8DWC - chains C and D of the 6 polymer chains in the assembly; structure by electron microscopy, 2.87 A resolution.

Chain C:
Protein: Guanine nucleotide-binding protein G(I)/G(S)/G(T) subunit beta-1
Organism: Homo sapiens
UniProtKB: P62873 (GBB1_HUMAN); numbering as in UniProt (aligned over 2-340)
Sequence (345 residues; row label = number of the first residue in the row; numbers below 1 keep their minus sign (Gly-4 is residue -4)):
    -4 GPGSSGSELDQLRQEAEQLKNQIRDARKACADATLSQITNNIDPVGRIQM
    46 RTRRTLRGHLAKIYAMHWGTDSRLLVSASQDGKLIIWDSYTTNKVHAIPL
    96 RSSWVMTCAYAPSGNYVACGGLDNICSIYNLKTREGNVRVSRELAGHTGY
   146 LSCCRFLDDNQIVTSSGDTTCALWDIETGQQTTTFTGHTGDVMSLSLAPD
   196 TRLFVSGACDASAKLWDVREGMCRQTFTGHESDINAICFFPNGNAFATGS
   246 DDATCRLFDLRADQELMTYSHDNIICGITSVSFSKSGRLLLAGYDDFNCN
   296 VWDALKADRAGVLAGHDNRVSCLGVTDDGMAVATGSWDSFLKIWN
Unresolved in the structure: -4 to 2
Construct notes: expression tag (-4 to 1)
Curated features (UniProtKB/Swiss-Prot):
  - modified residue: Ser2 (N-acetylserine), His266 (Phosphohistidine)
  - natural variant: Leu30 (L30F: In MRD42; uncertain significance), Arg52 (R52G: In MRD42), Gly64 (G64V: In MRD42), Asp76 (D76E: In MRD42; D76G: In MRD42), Gly77 (G77S: In MRD42), Lys78 (K78R: In MRD42), Ile80 (I80N: In MRD42; I80T: In MRD42), His91 (H91R: In MRD42; uncertain significance), Ala92 (A92T: In MRD42), Pro94 (P94S: In MRD42), Leu95 (L95P: In MRD42), Arg96 (R96L: In MRD42), 5 further natural variant entries in UniProt

Chain D:
Protein: Guanine nucleotide-binding protein G(I)/G(S)/G(O) subunit gamma-2
Organism: Homo sapiens
UniProtKB: P59768 (GBG2_HUMAN); residue numbers follow UniProt; this construct covers 1-71
Sequence (71 residues; row label = number of the first residue in the row):
     1 MASNNTASIAQARKLVEQLKMEANIDRIKVSKAAADLMAYCEAHAKEDPL
    51 LTPVPASENPFREKKFFCAIL
Unresolved in the structure: 1-10, 62-71
Curated features (UniProtKB/Swiss-Prot):
  - modified residue: Ala2 (N-acetylalanine), Cys68 (Cysteine methyl ester)
  - lipidation: Cys68 (S-geranylgeranyl cysteine)

How chain C and chain D interact:
Contacting residue pairs - 75 pairs, chain C then chain D:
  Leu7(C) - Ala12(D)  hydrophobic
  Leu7(C) - Val16(D)
  Leu14(C) - Val16(D)
  Leu14(C) - Leu19(D)  hydrophobic
  Leu14(C) - Ala23(D)  hydrophobic
  Gln17(C) - Ala23(D)
  Ile18(C) - Leu19(D)  hydrophobic
  Ile18(C) - Ala23(D)  hydrophobic
  Ile18(C) - Arg27(D)
  Ala21(C) - Arg27(D)  hydrogen bond (backbone-side chain)
  Arg22(C) - Arg27(D)
  Cys25(C) - Arg27(D)
  Cys25(C) - Ile28(D)
  Cys25(C) - Lys29(D)
  Cys25(C) - Val30(D)  hydrogen bond (backbone-backbone)
  Ala26(C) - Val30(D)  hydrophobic
  Asp27(C) - Lys29(D)
  Asp27(C) - Val30(D)
  Asp27(C) - Ser31(D)  hydrogen bond
  Ala28(C) - Val30(D)
  Leu30(C) - Ala34(D)  hydrophobic
  Ile33(C) - Ser31(D)
  Ile33(C) - Ala34(D)  hydrophobic
  Thr34(C) - Met38(D)
  Ile37(C) - Met38(D)  hydrophobic
  Val40(C) - Leu51(D)  hydrophobic
  Ile43(C) - Leu50(D)
  Ile43(C) - Leu51(D)
  Met45(C) - Leu50(D)  hydrophobic
  Arg48(C) - Phe61(D)
  Arg49(C) - Pro60(D)  hydrogen bond (side chain-backbone)
  Arg49(C) - Phe61(D)
  Tyr85(C) - Pro60(D)
  Tyr85(C) - Phe61(D)  hydrophobic
  Cys218(C) - Gln18(D)  hydrogen bond (backbone-side chain)
  Arg219(C) - Glu22(D)
  Gln220(C) - Glu22(D)
  Thr221(C) - Glu22(D)  hydrogen bond (backbone-side chain)
  Phe235(C) - Cys41(D)  hydrophobic
  Pro236(C) - Tyr40(D)
  Asn237(C) - Tyr40(D)
  Asp254(C) - Ala33(D)
  Arg256(C) - Asp26(D)
  Arg256(C) - Arg27(D)
  Arg256(C) - Ile28(D)  hydrogen bond (backbone-backbone)
  Arg256(C) - Asp36(D)  salt bridge
  Ala257(C) - Arg27(D)
  Ala257(C) - Ile28(D)
  Asp258(C) - Arg27(D)  salt bridge
  Gln259(C) - Val30(D)
  Leu261(C) - Val30(D)  hydrophobic
  Ser279(C) - Asp48(D)
  Lys280(C) - Glu47(D)  salt bridge
  Ser281(C) - Tyr40(D)
  Ser281(C) - Cys41(D)
  Ser281(C) - His44(D)
  Ser281(C) - Asp48(D)  hydrogen bond
  Gly282(C) - Cys41(D)
  Arg283(C) - Cys41(D)
  Arg283(C) - Leu51(D)
  Leu284(C) - Leu51(D)  hydrophobic
  Leu300(C) - Cys41(D)  hydrophobic
  Asp323(C) - Pro49(D)
  Gly324(C) - Pro49(D)
  Gly324(C) - Leu50(D)
  Met325(C) - Pro49(D)  hydrophobic
  Met325(C) - Leu50(D)
  Met325(C) - Glu58(D)
  Met325(C) - Asn59(D)
  Met325(C) - Pro60(D)
  Ala326(C) - Phe61(D)  hydrophobic
  Val327(C) - Leu50(D)  hydrophobic
  Ile338(C) - Phe61(D)  hydrophobic
  Asn340(C) - Asn59(D)  hydrogen bond
  Asn340(C) - Phe61(D)
Also at the interface, not in a pair above, chain C (52 interface residues in all): Glu10, Ala11, Ser84, Leu252, Val320
Also at the interface, not in a pair above, chain D (32 interface residues in all): Lys20, Ile25, Leu37, Glu42

Overview:
52 residues of chain C face 32 of chain D across their interface; the contacts include 9 hydrogen bonds and 3
salt bridges. Among the polar pairs are Arg256(C)-Asp36(D), Asp258(C)-Arg27(D) and Lys280(C)-Glu47(D).
Here chain C is Guanine nucleotide-binding protein G(I)/G(S)/G(T) subunit beta-1 and chain D is Guanine
nucleotide-binding protein G(I)/G(S)/G(O) subunit gamma-2, both from Homo sapiens. Entry 8DWC (CryoEM
structure of Gq-coupled MRGPRX1 with peptide agonist BAM8-22) was determined by electron microscopy (same
publication as 8DWG and 8DWH).
